5KXC - chains A and B of the 4 polymer chains in the assembly; structure by X-ray diffraction, 1.80 A resolution.

Chain A (and B):
Protein: Wisteria floribunda agglutinin
Organism: Wisteria floribunda
Notes: chain B of this document is another copy of the same molecule, construct and numbering; everything in this record applies to it too
Chain sequence (243 residues; each row starts with the number of its first residue):
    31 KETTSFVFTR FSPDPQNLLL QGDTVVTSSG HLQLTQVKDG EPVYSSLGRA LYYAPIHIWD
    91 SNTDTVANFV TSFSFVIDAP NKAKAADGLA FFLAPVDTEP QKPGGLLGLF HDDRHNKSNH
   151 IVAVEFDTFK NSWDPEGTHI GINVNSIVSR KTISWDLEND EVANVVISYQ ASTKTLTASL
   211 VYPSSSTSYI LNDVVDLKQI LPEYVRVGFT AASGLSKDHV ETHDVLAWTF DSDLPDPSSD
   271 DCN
Disordered / not traced: 269-273
Covalent attachments: N-acetylglucosamine (NAG) linked to Asn146
Metal / ion sites: Mn2+: Glu155, Asp157, Asp164, His169; Ca2+: Asp157, Phe159, Asn161, Asp164
Ligand contacts: GalNAc (6Y2; N-[(2S,3R,4R,5R,6R)-2-[(2R,3S,4R,5R,6S)-5-acetamido-2-(hydroxymethyl)-6-(4-nitrophenoxy)-4-oxidanyl-oxan-3-yl]oxy-6-(hydroxymethyl)-4,5-bis(oxidanyl)oxan-3-yl]ethanamide): Ala116, Asp117, Pro133, Gly134, Gly135, Phe159, Asn161, Trp163, Gly244, Leu245, Ser246, His249

Interface between chain A and chain B:
Contacting residue pairs (49):
  Lys31(A) - Val37(B)
  Lys31(A) - Phe38(B)
  Lys31(A) - Thr39(B)  hydrogen bond (backbone-side chain)
  Glu32(A) - Val37(B)
  Glu32(A) - Phe38(B)
  Glu32(A) - Arg40(B)
  Glu32(A) - Ser42(B)  hydrogen bond
  Thr33(A) - Phe36(B)
  Thr33(A) - Val37(B)  hydrogen bond (backbone-backbone)
  Thr34(A) - Ser35(B)
  Thr34(A) - Tyr82(B)
  Ser35(A) - Thr34(B)
  Ser35(A) - Ser35(B)  hydrogen bond (backbone-backbone)
  Phe36(A) - Thr33(B)
  Val37(A) - Lys31(B)
  Val37(A) - Glu32(B)
  Val37(A) - Thr33(B)  hydrogen bond (backbone-backbone)
  Phe38(A) - Lys31(B)
  Thr39(A) - Lys31(B)  hydrogen bond (side chain-backbone)
  Ser42(A) - Glu32(B)
  Ser42(A) - His87(B)
  Ser42(A) - Tyr234(B)  hydrogen bond
  Pro43(A) - Asn92(B)
  Asp44(A) - Tyr234(B)  hydrogen bond (backbone-side chain)
  Pro45(A) - Tyr234(B)
  Gln46(A) - Pro85(B)
  Gln46(A) - Val126(B)
  Gln46(A) - Tyr234(B)
  Asn47(A) - Pro85(B)
  Asn47(A) - Tyr234(B)
  Tyr82(A) - Thr34(B)
  Tyr83(A) - Tyr83(B)  hydrophobic
  Tyr83(A) - Pro85(B)
  Tyr83(A) - Arg236(B)
  Ala84(A) - Tyr82(B)
  Ala84(A) - Ala84(B)  hydrophobic
  Pro85(A) - Gln46(B)
  Pro85(A) - Asn47(B)
  Pro85(A) - Tyr83(B)
  His87(A) - Ser42(B)
  Asp90(A) - Ser42(B)
  Asn92(A) - Pro43(B)
  Val126(A) - Gln46(B)
  Tyr234(A) - Asp44(B)
  Tyr234(A) - Pro45(B)
  Tyr234(A) - Gln46(B)
  Tyr234(A) - Asn47(B)
  Arg236(A) - Tyr83(B)
  Asp266(A) - Thr39(B)
Interface residues without a listed pair, chain A (27 interface residues in all): Arg40
Interface residues without a listed pair, chain B (27 interface residues in all): Asp90, Asp266

In short:
The chain A/chain B interface involves 27 residues from each chain, with 8 hydrogen bonds. Among the polar
pairs are Lys31(A)-Thr39(B), Glu32(A)-Ser42(B) and Ser42(A)-Tyr234(B). Bound to chain A: GalNAc. Covalently
linked N-acetylglucosamine: at Asn146(A). Glu155(A), Asp157(A), Asp164(A) and His169(A) coordinate Mn2+.
Both chains are Wisteria floribunda agglutinin (Wisteria floribunda). Entry 5KXC (Wisteria floribunda lectin
in complex with GalNAc(beta1-4)GlcNAc (LacdiNAc) at pH 8.5) was determined by X-ray diffraction (same
publication as 5KXB, 5KXD and 5KXE).
